PDB entry 4JTX | X-ray diffraction, 3.00 A resolution | chains C and E of the 6 polymer chains in the assembly

[Chain C (and E)]
Name: Hemagglutinin
Source organism: Influenza A virus
Notes: chain E of this document is another copy of the same molecule, construct and numbering; everything in this record applies to it too
UniProtKB: C3W5S1 (C3W5S1_I09A0); residues 7-328 here correspond to UniProt positions 18-339 (UniProt number = residue number + 11)
Sequence (323 residues; row label = number of the first residue in the row):
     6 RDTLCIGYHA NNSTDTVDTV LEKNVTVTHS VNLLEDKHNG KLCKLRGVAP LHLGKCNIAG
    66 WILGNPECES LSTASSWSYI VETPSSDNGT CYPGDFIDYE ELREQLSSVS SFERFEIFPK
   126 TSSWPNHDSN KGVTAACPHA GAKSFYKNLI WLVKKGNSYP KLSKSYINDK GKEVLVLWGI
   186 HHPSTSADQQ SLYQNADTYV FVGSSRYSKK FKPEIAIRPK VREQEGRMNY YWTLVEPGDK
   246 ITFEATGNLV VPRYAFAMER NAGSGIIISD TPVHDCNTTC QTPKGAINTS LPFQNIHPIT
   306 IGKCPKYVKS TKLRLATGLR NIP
Unresolved in the structure: 6 (chain E: 6, 328)
Cystine bridges: C48-C281, C61-C73, C96-C142, C285-C309
Glycans and other covalent adducts: N-acetylglucosamine (NAG) linked to N29, N93
Sequence notes: expression tag (6); engineered mutation E228 (Asp239 in C3W5S1)

[Interface between chain C and chain E]
Contacting residue pairs (12):
  E219(C) - K214(E)
  E219(C) - K215(E)  hydrogen bond (side chain-backbone)
  I220(C) - K215(E)
  A221(C) - F206(E)  hydrophobic
  R223(C) - F206(E)
  R223(C) - S213(E)  hydrogen bond
  P224(C) - G208(E)
  P224(C) - S209(E)
  P224(C) - K245(E)
  V226(C) - S210(E)
  R232(C) - S209(E)  hydrogen bond (side chain-backbone)
  R232(C) - S210(E)
Other interface residues (no listed pair), chain C (9 interface residues in all): D100, I222
Other interface residues (no listed pair), chain E (11 interface residues in all): R211, T247, E249

[In short]
9 residues of chain C and 11 residues of chain E are in contact, with 3 hydrogen bonds. Polar contacts include
E219(C)-K215(E), R223(C)-S213(E) and R232(C)-S209(E). Covalently linked N-acetylglucosamine: at N29(C) and
N93(C).
Chain C and chain E are both Hemagglutinin (Influenza A virus); the structure, Crystal structure of 2009
pandemic influenza virus hemagglutinin mutant D225E, was determined by X-ray diffraction together with 4JTV,
4JU0, 4JUG, 4JUH and 4JUJ from the same study.
